PDB entry 6REE | electron microscopy, 3.10 A resolution | chains D and E of the 31 polymer chains in the assembly

# Chain D (and E)
Molecule: Mitochondrial ATP synthase subunit c
Source organism: Polytomella sp. Pringsheim 198.80
Notes: chain E of this document is another copy of the same molecule, construct and numbering; everything in this record applies to it too
Reference sequence: D7P7X5 (D7P7X5_9CHLO); numbering as in UniProt (aligned over 1-127)
Chain sequence (127 residues; row label = number of the first residue in the row):
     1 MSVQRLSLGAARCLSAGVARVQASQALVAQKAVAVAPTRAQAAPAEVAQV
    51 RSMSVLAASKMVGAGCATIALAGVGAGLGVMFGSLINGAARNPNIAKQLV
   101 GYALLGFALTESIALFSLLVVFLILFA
Unresolved in the structure: 1-53

# Interface between chain D and chain E
Contacting residue pairs - 75 pairs, chain D then chain E:
  Ser54(D) with Val55(E); Leu56(E)
  Ala57(D) with Leu56(E)
  Ala58(D) with Val55(E); Leu56(E), hydrophobic; Ser59(E), hydrogen bond (backbone-side chain)
  Met61(D) with Leu56(E), hydrophobic; Lys60(E); Gly63(E); Ile124(E)
  Val62(D) with Gly63(E)
  Ala64(D) with Ile124(E), hydrophobic
  Gly65(D) with Gly63(E); Cys66(E); Ala67(E), hydrogen bond (backbone-backbone); Ile124(E)
  Cys66(D) with Cys66(E), hydrophobic
  Thr68(D) with Ala67(E); Ala70(E); Val120(E)
  Ile69(D) with Cys66(E)
  Leu71(D) with Ala70(E), hydrophobic; Val74(E); Ile113(E); Phe116(E), hydrophobic; Ser117(E)
  Ala72(D) with Ala70(E); Gly73(E); Val74(E)
  Gly75(D) with Gly73(E); Val74(E); Gly77(E); Thr110(E)
  Ala76(D) with Gly73(E), hydrogen bond (backbone-backbone); Gly77(E)
  Leu78(D) with Ile113(E), hydrophobic
  Gly79(D) with Gly77(E); Met81(E)
  Val80(D) with Val80(E), hydrophobic
  Phe82(D) with Met81(E), hydrophobic; Gly106(E); Leu109(E), hydrophobic; Thr110(E)
  Gly83(D) with Met81(E); Ser84(E)
  Ile86(D) with Met81(E); Ser84(E); Leu85(E), hydrophobic; Leu99(E); Ala103(E), hydrophobic
  Asn87(D) with Ser84(E), hydrogen bond; Asn87(E), hydrogen bond; Gly88(E)
  Ala89(D) with Ile95(E); Tyr102(E), hydrophobic
  Ala90(D) with Gly88(E); Asn92(E), hydrogen bond (backbone-side chain); Ile95(E), hydrophobic; Leu99(E), hydrophobic
  Arg91(D) with Arg91(E)
  Pro93(D) with Asn92(E); Ile95(E), hydrophobic
  Ala96(D) with Gln98(E); Tyr102(E)
  Lys97(D) with Tyr102(E), hydrogen bond
  Val100(D) with Tyr102(E), hydrophobic
  Phe107(D) with Leu109(E)
  Glu111(D) with Ser112(E); Phe116(E)
  Leu118(D) with Phe116(E), hydrophobic; Val120(E), hydrophobic
  Val121(D) with Val120(E), hydrophobic
  Phe122(D) with Leu123(E), hydrophobic
  Leu125(D) with Leu123(E), hydrophobic
  Phe126(D) with Leu123(E), hydrophobic
Also at the interface, not in a pair above, chain D (37 interface residues in all): Leu104, Leu115
Also at the interface, not in a pair above, chain E (35 interface residues in all): Ile69

# Summary
Chain D and chain E form an interface of 37 and 35 residues respectively, with 7 hydrogen bonds. Among the
polar pairs are Ala58(D)-Ser59(E), Asn87(D)-Ser84(E) and Asn87(D)-Asn87(E).
Both chains are Mitochondrial ATP synthase subunit c (Polytomella sp. Pringsheim 198.80). Entry 6REE (Cryo-EM
structure of Polytomella F-ATP synthase, Rotary substate 3B, composite map) was determined by electron
microscopy, deposited together with 6RD4, 6RD5, 6RD6, 6RD7, 6RD8, 6RD9 and 46 further entries.
